6C94 - chain A; structure by X-ray diffraction, 2.72 A resolution.

== Chain A ==
Name: Cytochrome P450 4B1
Source organism: Oryctolagus cuniculus
Notes: EC 1.14.14.1
Reference sequence: P15128 (CP4B1_RABIT); numbering as in UniProt (aligned over 20-506)
Sequence (497 residues; numbered 18 to 514; the number before each row is that of its first residue):
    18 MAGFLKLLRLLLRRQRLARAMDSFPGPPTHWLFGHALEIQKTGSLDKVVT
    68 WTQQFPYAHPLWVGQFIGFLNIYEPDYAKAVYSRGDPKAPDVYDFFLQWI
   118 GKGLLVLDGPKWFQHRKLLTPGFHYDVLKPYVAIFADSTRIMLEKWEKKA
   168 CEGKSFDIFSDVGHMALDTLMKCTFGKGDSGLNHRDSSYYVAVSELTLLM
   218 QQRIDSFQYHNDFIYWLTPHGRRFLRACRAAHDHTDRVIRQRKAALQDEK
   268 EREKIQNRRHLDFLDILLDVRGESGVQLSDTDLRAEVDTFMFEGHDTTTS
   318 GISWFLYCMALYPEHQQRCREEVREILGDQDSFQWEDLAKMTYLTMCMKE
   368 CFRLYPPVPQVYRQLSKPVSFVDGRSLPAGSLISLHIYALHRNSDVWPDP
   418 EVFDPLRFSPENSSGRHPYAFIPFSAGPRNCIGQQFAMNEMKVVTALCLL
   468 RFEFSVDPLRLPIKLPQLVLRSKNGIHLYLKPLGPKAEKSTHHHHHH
Not modelled in the structure: 18, 501-514
Differences from the reference sequence: initiating methionine (18); expression tag (19, 507-514)
Swiss-Prot annotation at these positions:
  - binding site (heme): E310, C448
  - modified residue: S431 (Phosphoserine)
Covalently attached groups: heme (HEM) linked to E310
Metal / ion sites: heme Fe: C448 (together with V16)
Residues lining bound ligands:
  - heme (HEM): Y99, K105, Y110, L121, L122, W129, R133, F140, L187, T306, F307, G311, T314, T315, P374, V375, V378, I404, P440, F441, S442, P445, R446, N447, C448, I449, G450, F453, A454, M458
  - V16 (N-(4-butyl-2-methylphenyl)-N'-hydroxyimidoformamide): V109, Y110, F113, L122, I221, F309, T314, V375, Q377, V378, Y379, C448, L485, V486

== In short ==
Chain A binds compound V16. Covalently linked heme: at E310. UniProt lists heme-binding residues E310 and
C448.
Chain A is Cytochrome P450 4B1 (Oryctolagus cuniculus); the structure, Structure Of Cytochrome P450 4B1
(CYP4B1) Complexed with the Inhibitor HET0016, was determined by X-ray diffraction, deposited together with
6C93.
